Entry 6P93 (X-ray diffraction, 2.10 A resolution); this record covers chains A and B of the 5 polymer chains in the assembly.

Chain A (and B):
Name: DNA-(apurinic or apyrimidinic site) lyase
Organism: Homo sapiens
Notes: EC 3.1.-.-, 4.2.99.18; chain B of this document is another copy of the same molecule, construct and numbering; everything in this record applies to it too
Reference sequence: P27695 (APEX1_HUMAN); residues 43-318 here = UniProt positions 43-318
Sequence (276 residues; row label = number of the first residue in the row):
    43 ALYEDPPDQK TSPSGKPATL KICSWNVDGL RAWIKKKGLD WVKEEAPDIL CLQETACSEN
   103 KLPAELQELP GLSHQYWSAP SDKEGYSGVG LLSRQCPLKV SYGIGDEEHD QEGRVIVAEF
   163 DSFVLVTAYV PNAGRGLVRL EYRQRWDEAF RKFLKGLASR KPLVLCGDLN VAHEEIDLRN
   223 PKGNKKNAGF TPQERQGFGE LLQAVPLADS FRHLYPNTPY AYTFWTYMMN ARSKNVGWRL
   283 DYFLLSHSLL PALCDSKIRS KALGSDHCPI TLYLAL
Differences from the reference sequence: engineered mutation Ala98 (Lys in P27695)
Metal / ion sites: Mg2+: Glu96 (shared with 1 residue of chain D; 1 residue of chain P)
From the paper describing this entry:
  - mutagenesis - C65A: decreased growth
  - mutagenesis - F266A: increased growth
  - mutagenesis - R177A, D210N: decreased growth in response to MMS
  - mutagenesis - D70A: increased growth in response to bleomycin
  - mutagenesis - D70A: unchanged growth in response to paraquat
  - mutagenesis - D210N: decreased growth in response to oxidising agents
  - mutagenesis - K98A: unchanged growth in response to bleomycin

How chain A and chain B interact:
Residue-residue contacts (27):
  Ser100(A) - Leu140(B)
  Glu101(A) - Gln137(B)
  Glu101(A) - Cys138(B)  hydrogen bond (side chain-backbone)
  Asn102(A) - Leu140(B)
  Asn102(A) - Asp163(B)  hydrogen bond
  Tyr118(A) - Pro112(B)
  Trp119(A) - His116(B)  hydrogen bond (backbone-side chain)
  Trp119(A) - Cys138(B)
  Ala121(A) - Cys138(B)
  Ser123(A) - Leu140(B)
  Cys138(A) - Pro112(B)  hydrophobic
  Pro139(A) - Pro112(B)
  Leu140(A) - Gln109(B)
  Leu140(A) - Glu110(B)
  Lys141(A) - Gln109(B)
  Lys141(A) - Glu110(B)
  Val142(A) - Gln109(B)
  Ser143(A) - Gln109(B)
  Tyr144(A) - Ser115(B)  hydrogen bond
  Tyr144(A) - His116(B)  hydrogen bond
  Glu150(A) - Glu101(B)
  Glu150(A) - Tyr118(B)
  Glu150(A) - Trp119(B)  hydrogen bond (side chain-backbone)
  Glu150(A) - Tyr144(B)  hydrogen bond (backbone-side chain)
  His151(A) - Tyr144(B)
  Gln153(A) - Tyr118(B)  hydrogen bond
  Gln153(A) - Val142(B)  hydrogen bond (side chain-backbone)
Interface residues without a listed pair, chain A (19 interface residues in all): Ser120, Pro122
Interface residues without a listed pair, chain B (17 interface residues in all): Gln117, Pro139, Lys141

In short:
19 residues of chain A and 17 residues of chain B are in contact, with 9 hydrogen bonds. Among the polar pairs
are Glu101(A)-Cys138(B), Asn102(A)-Asp163(B) and Trp119(A)-His116(B). The paper reports that R177A and D210N
of chain A reduce growth in response to MMS; C65A of chain A reduces growth; 6 substitutions were tested in
all.
Chain A and chain B are both DNA-(apurinic or apyrimidinic site) lyase (Homo sapiens); the structure, Human
APE1 K98A AP-endonuclease product complex, was determined by X-ray diffraction (same publication as 6P94).
